PDB entry 6HTS | electron microscopy, 4.80 A resolution (low resolution: residue-level contacts below are approximate; hydrogen-bond / salt-bridge calls are withheld) | chains O and Y of the 19 polymer chains in the assembly

Chain O:
Protein: Histone H2A type 1-B/E
From: Homo sapiens
UniProt: P04908 (H2A1B_HUMAN); residues 0-129 here correspond to UniProt positions 1-130 (UniProt number = residue number + 1)
Amino-acid sequence (130 residues; row label = number of the first residue in the row; numbering starts at 0):
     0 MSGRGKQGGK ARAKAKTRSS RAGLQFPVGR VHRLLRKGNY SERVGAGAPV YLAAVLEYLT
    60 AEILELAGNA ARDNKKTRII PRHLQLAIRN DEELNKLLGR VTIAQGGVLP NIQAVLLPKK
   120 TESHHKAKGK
Not modelled in the structure: 0-13, 119-129
UniProt features mapped onto this chain:
  - modified residue: Ser1 (N-acetylserine), Arg3 (Citrulline), Lys5 (N6-(2-hydroxyisobutyryl)lysine), Lys9 (N6-(2-hydroxyisobutyryl)lysine), Lys13 (N6-(beta-hydroxybutyryl)lysine), Lys36 (N6-(2-hydroxyisobutyryl)lysine), Lys74 (N6-(2-hydroxyisobutyryl)lysine), Lys75 (N6-(2-hydroxyisobutyryl)lysine), Lys95 (N6-(2-hydroxyisobutyryl)lysine), Gln104 (N5-methylglutamine), Lys118 (N6-(2-hydroxyisobutyryl)lysine), Lys119 (N6-crotonyllysine), Thr120 (Phosphothreonine), Lys125 (N6-crotonyllysine)
  - cross-link (Glycyl lysine isopeptide (Lys-Gly)): Lys13 (interchain with G-Cter in ubiquitin), Lys15 (interchain with G-Cter in ubiquitin), Lys119 (interchain with G-Cter in ubiquitin)

Chain Y:
Molecule: 228-nt DNA strand
Sequence (228 nucleotides; numbered -102 to 125; the number before each row is that of its first residue; numbers below 1 keep their minus sign (DG-102 is residue -102)):
  -102 GAATCTGCAT TAATGCATCC GCGGCCGCCC TGGACAATCC CGGTGCCGAG GCCGCTCAAT
   -42 TGGTCGTAGA CAGCTCTAGC ACCGCTTAAA CGCACGTACG CGCTGTCCCC CGCGTTTTAA
    18 CCGCCAAGGG GATTACTCCC TAGTCTCCAG GCACGTGTCA GATATATACA TCCTGTGCAT
    78 GTACTCGGGG TGGCGATAAG TCGTGTCTTA CCGGGTTGGA CTCAAGAC
Not modelled in the structure: -102 to -65, 86-125

How chain O and chain Y interact:
Contacting residue pairs (11):
  Arg29(O) - DG47(Y)
  Arg29(O) - DG48(Y)
  Arg42(O) - DC37(Y)
  Arg42(O) - DT38(Y)
  Val43(O) - DT38(Y)
  Lys75(O) - DG58(Y)
  Lys75(O) - DA59(Y)
  Thr76(O) - DA57(Y)
  Thr76(O) - DG58(Y)
  Arg77(O) - DA57(Y)
  Arg77(O) - DG58(Y)
Interface residues without a listed pair, chain O (7 interface residues in all): Ala45
Interface residues without a listed pair, chain Y (8 interface residues in all): DC56

In short:
7 residues of chain O and 8 residues of chain Y are in contact.
Here chain O is Histone H2A type 1-B/E (Homo sapiens) and chain Y is a 228-nt DNA strand. Entry 6HTS (Cryo-EM
structure of the human INO80 complex bound to nucleosome) was determined by electron microscopy.
